PDB entry 9EUH | electron microscopy, 4.40 A resolution (low resolution: residue-level contacts below are approximate; hydrogen-bond / salt-bridge calls are withheld) | chains M and F of the 15 polymer chains in the assembly

# Chain M
Molecule: Putative baseplate component
Organism: Staphylococcus phage 812
UniProt: A0A0U1X2L4 (A0A0U1X2L4_9CAUD); residues 1-263 here = UniProt positions 1-263
Amino-acid sequence (263 residues; row label = number of the first residue in the row):
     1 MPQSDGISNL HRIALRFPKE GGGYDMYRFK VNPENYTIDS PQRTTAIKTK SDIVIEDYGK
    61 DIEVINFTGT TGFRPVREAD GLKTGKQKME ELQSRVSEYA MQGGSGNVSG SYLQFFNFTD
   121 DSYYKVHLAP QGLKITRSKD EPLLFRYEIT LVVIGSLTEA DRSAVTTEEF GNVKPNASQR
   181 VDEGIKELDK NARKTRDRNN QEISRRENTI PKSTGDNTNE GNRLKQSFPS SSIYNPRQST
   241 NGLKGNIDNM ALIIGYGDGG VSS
Disordered / not traced: 1, 210-232, 263

# Chain F
Molecule: Baseplate component
Organism: Staphylococcus phage 812
UniProt: A0A0U1UXD6 (A0A0U1UXD6_9CAUD); numbering as in UniProt (aligned over 1-174)
Amino-acid sequence (174 residues; numbered 1 to 174; the number before each row is that of its first residue):
     1 MNNFIPQPQG LLRFLNTLDT DLTSSHMNLL DEEVSFVSKF YTPQLQLSEL AKKVLTNIKT
    61 DDIPVLEREF NDNTIIHKAN DTLLKVQAPR MYMILQSIVL EAYAIVNCFV ENPSSLKYLT
   121 EEDVSITREN LNYVADYLGN YDDYNSVVLD LRDLDLCFSA IELQLPLIKK EANV
Disordered / not traced: 1, 18-34, 173-174

# Chain M / chain F interface
Contacting residue pairs (53):
  R180(M) with D153(F); L156(F)
  E187(M) with N73(F)
  L188(M) with N71(F)
  N191(M) with F70(F)
  N199(M) with I5(F)
  E202(M) with I5(F)
  I203(M) with F4(F); E111(F)
  R206(M) with F4(F)
  Y234(M) with A160(F)
  P236(M) with A160(F); L163(F); Q164(F)
  R237(M) with L163(F)
  S239(M) with Q164(F); L167(F)
  T240(M) with Q164(F); L167(F); I168(F)
  G242(M) with Q164(F)
  L243(M) with F109(F); Q164(F); I168(F)
  N246(M) with C157(F); A160(F)
  N249(M) with D153(F)
  M250(M) with I105(F); V106(F); F158(F)
  A251(M) with V106(F)
  I253(M) with T74(F); I75(F); D150(F); L154(F)
  I254(M) with T74(F); I76(F); L154(F)
  G255(M) with L11(F)
  Y256(M) with N2(F); I5(F); Q7(F); Y103(F); V106(F); N107(F); E111(F)
  G257(M) with Q7(F); P8(F)
  D258(M) with P8(F); L66(F); F70(F); N71(F)
  V261(M) with I5(F)
Also at the interface, not in a pair above, chain M (32 interface residues in all): N235, Q238, N241, K244, I247, L252
Also at the interface, not in a pair above, chain F (37 interface residues in all): N3, R68, E69, V99, A102, V110, I161

# Summary
32 residues of chain M face 37 of chain F across their interface.
Here chain M is Putative baseplate component and chain F is Baseplate component, both from Staphylococcus
phage 812. Entry 9EUH (Cryo-EM structure of Staphylococcus aureus bacteriophage phi812 baseplate in the
pre-contraction state - core, and wedge ...) was determined by electron microscopy.
